4HE0 - chain A; structure by X-ray diffraction, 2.69 A resolution.

Chain A:
Protein: Fructose-1,6-bisphosphatase isozyme 2
Organism: Homo sapiens
Notes: EC 3.1.3.11
Reference sequence: O00757 (F16P2_HUMAN); residues 1-338 here correspond to UniProt positions 2-339 (UniProt number = residue number + 1)
Sequence (338 residues; row label = number of the first residue in the row):
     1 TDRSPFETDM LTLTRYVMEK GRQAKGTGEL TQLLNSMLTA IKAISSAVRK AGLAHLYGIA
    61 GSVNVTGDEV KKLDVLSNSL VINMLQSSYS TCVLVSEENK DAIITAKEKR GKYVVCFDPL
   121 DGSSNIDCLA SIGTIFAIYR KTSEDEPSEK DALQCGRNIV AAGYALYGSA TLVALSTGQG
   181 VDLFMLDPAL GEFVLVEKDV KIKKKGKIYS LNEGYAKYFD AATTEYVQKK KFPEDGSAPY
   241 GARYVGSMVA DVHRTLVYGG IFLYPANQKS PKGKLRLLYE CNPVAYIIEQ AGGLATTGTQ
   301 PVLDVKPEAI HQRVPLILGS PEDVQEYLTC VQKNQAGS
Disordered / not traced: 1-6, 24-26, 336-338
Construct notes: conflict Leu85 (Val86 in O00757)
Metal / ion sites: Mg2+ site 1: Glu97, Asp118, Leu120 (together with phosphate ion); Mg2+ site 2: Glu97 (together with phosphate ion); Mg2+ site 3: Asp118, Asp121, Glu280 (together with phosphate ion)
From the paper describing this entry:
  - mutagenesis - Q32R (19-fold): decreased binding to AMP
  - contacts within the chain: Asp9-Arg15 (salt bridge)
  - conformationally variable residues (order/disorder transition): Glu7 to Asp9, Arg15, His55 to Lys71

In short:
Glu97, Asp118 and Leu120 form the Mg2+ site 1. The Mg2+ site 3 is built by Asp118, Asp121 and Glu280. From the
paper: Q32R reduces binding to AMP; conformational variability at Glu7, Arg15 and His55.
Chain A is Fructose-1,6-bisphosphatase isozyme 2 (Homo sapiens); the structure, Crystal structure of human
muscle fructose-1,6-bisphosphatase, was determined by X-ray diffraction together with 4HE1 and 4HE2 from the
same study.
